PDB entry 3BFA | X-ray diffraction, 2.25 A resolution | chain A

Chain A:
Protein: Pheromone-binding protein ASP1
From: Apis mellifera
UniProtKB: Q9U9J6 (Q9U9J6_APIME); residues 1-119 here correspond to UniProt positions 26-144 (UniProt number = residue number + 25)
Sequence (119 residues; row label = number of the first residue in the row):
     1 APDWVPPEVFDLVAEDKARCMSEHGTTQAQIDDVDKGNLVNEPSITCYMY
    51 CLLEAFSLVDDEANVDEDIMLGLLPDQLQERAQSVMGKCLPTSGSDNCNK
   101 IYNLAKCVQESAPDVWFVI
Not modelled in the structure: 1-2
Disulfides: C20-C51, C47-C98, C89-C107
Small-molecule neighbours: (2Z)-9-oxodec-2-enoic acid (9OD): V9, L12, V13, M49, L52, L53, F56, L58, L73, V118, I119

Overview:
Bound to chain A: (2Z)-9-oxodec-2-enoic acid.
Chain A is Pheromone-binding protein ASP1 (Apis mellifera); the structure, Crystal structure of a pheromone
binding protein from Apis mellifera in complex with the Queen mandibular ..., was determined by X-ray
diffraction, deposited together with 3BFB, 3BFH, 3CAB and 3CDN.
